Entry 8OLE (electron microscopy, 4.40 A resolution (low resolution: residue-level contacts below are approximate; hydrogen-bond / salt-bridge calls are withheld)); this record covers chains Y and Z of the 3 polymer chains in the assembly.

# Chain Y (and Z)
Protein: Outer capsid protein VP4
Notes: chain Z of this document is another copy of the same molecule, construct and numbering; everything in this record applies to it too
UniProtKB: A0A060IEP4 (A0A060IEP4_9VIRU); numbering as in UniProt (aligned over 1-776)
Amino-acid sequence (776 residues; numbered 1 to 776; the number before each row is that of its first residue):
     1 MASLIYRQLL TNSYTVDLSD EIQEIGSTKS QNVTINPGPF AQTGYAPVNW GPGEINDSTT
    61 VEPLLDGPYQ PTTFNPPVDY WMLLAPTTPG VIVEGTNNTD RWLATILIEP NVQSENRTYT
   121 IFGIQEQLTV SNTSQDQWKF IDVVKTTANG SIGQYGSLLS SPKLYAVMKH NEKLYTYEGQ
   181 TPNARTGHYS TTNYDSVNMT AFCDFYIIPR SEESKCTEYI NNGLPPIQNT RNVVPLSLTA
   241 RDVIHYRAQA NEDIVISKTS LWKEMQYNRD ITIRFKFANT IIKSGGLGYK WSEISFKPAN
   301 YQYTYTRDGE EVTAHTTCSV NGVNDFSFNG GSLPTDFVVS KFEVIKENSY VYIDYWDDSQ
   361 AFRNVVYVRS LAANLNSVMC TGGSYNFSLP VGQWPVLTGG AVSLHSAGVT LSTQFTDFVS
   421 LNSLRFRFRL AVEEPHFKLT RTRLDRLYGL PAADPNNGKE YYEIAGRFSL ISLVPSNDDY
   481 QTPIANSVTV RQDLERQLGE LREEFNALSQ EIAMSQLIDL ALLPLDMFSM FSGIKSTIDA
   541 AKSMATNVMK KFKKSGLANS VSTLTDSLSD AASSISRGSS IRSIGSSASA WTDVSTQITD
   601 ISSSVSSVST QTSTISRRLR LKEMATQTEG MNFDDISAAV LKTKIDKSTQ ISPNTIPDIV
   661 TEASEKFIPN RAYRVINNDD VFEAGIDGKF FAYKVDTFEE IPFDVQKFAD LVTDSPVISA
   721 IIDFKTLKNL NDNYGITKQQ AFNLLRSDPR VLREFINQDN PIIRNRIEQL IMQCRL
Reported in the primary citation:
  - conformationally variable residues (order/disorder transition): K29 to T73, H245 to D253
  - post-translational modification sites: R231, R241, R247 (citing earlier work)
  - post-translational modification sites: K258 (proposed by the authors, not directly observed)

# How chain Y and chain Z interact
Pairs across the interface (93; chain Y residue first):
  L10(Y) - F528(Z)
  T11(Y) - Q8(Z)
  T11(Y) - D526(Z)
  T11(Y) - F528(Z)
  S13(Y) - F528(Z)
  Y14(Y) - N12(Z)
  Y14(Y) - Y14(Z)
  Y14(Y) - M527(Z)
  Y14(Y) - K542(Z)
  D17(Y) - D539(Z)
  D17(Y) - K542(Z)
  L18(Y) - S543(Z)
  E21(Y) - I22(Z)
  E21(Y) - Q23(Z)
  I22(Y) - L18(Z)
  I22(Y) - I22(Z)
  E24(Y) - Y352(Z)
  E24(Y) - T410(Z)
  I25(Y) - I22(Z)
  I25(Y) - Q23(Z)
  S27(Y) - Y352(Z)
  S27(Y) - R427(Z)
  T28(Y) - Y352(Z)
  K29(Y) - I25(Z)
  K29(Y) - G26(Z)
  S30(Y) - G322(Z)
  Q31(Y) - G322(Z)
  N32(Y) - V323(Z)
  N32(Y) - D325(Z)
  N32(Y) - E343(Z)
  V33(Y) - V323(Z)
  V33(Y) - N324(Z)
  V33(Y) - D325(Z)
  T34(Y) - D325(Z)
  I35(Y) - D325(Z)
  I35(Y) - F326(Z)
  Q42(Y) - N329(Z)
  Q42(Y) - G330(Z)
  T43(Y) - G330(Z)
  T43(Y) - R443(Z)
  A46(Y) - T335(Z)
  P47(Y) - T335(Z)
  P47(Y) - V391(Z)
  V48(Y) - V391(Z)
  V48(Y) - G392(Z)
  N49(Y) - V391(Z)
  I256(Y) - S332(Z)
  L261(Y) - R443(Z)
  Q360(Y) - Q393(Z)
  R363(Y) - Q393(Z)
  F418(Y) - T335(Z)
  V419(Y) - V391(Z)
  P475(Y) - R443(Z)
  D478(Y) - R443(Z)
  Q481(Y) - R443(Z)
  N486(Y) - Y448(Z)
  S487(Y) - V432(Z)
  S487(Y) - Y448(Z)
  V488(Y) - V432(Z)
  V488(Y) - E433(Z)
  V488(Y) - E434(Z)
  K553(Y) - F528(Z)
  A558(Y) - F528(Z)
  V561(Y) - F528(Z)
  T565(Y) - L523(Z)
  T565(Y) - S529(Z)
  D566(Y) - G533(Z)
  L568(Y) - L520(Z)
  L568(Y) - L523(Z)
  S569(Y) - K642(Z)
  S569(Y) - D646(Z)
  A571(Y) - Q516(Z)
  A572(Y) - I512(Z)
  A572(Y) - A513(Z)
  A572(Y) - Q516(Z)
  A572(Y) - L517(Z)
  A572(Y) - T643(Z)
  S573(Y) - E511(Z)
  S573(Y) - I512(Z)
  S573(Y) - T643(Z)
  S573(Y) - K647(Z)
  S574(Y) - E511(Z)
  S574(Y) - I512(Z)
  S574(Y) - K647(Z)
  S587(Y) - N757(Z)
  A588(Y) - Q516(Z)
  W591(Y) - D519(Z)
  T626(Y) - P524(Z)
  D710(Y) - R750(Z)
  L711(Y) - R750(Z)
  D714(Y) - R750(Z)
  D714(Y) - R753(Z)
  S715(Y) - R750(Z)
Other interface residues (no listed pair), chain Y (69 interface residues in all): R7, S260, W262, S476, P483, A485, S562, L564, I575, S576, S589, Q627, T713
Other interface residues (no listed pair), chain Z (66 interface residues in all): T15, S19, K29, N321, G331, P334, D336, K346, E347, Y350, T442, S532, E754

# Summary
69 residues of chain Y and 66 residues of chain Z are in contact. From the paper: modification sites R231(Y),
R241(Y) and R247(Y) among others; conformational variability at K29(Y) and H245(Y).
Chain Y and chain Z are both Outer capsid protein VP4; the structure, Cryo-EM reconstruction of VP4 assembly
from SA11 Rotavirus Non-Tripsinized Triple Layered Particle, was determined by electron microscopy together
with 8OLB, 8OLC and 8QTZ from the same study.
